1P7H - chains A and M of the 4 polymer chains in the assembly; structure by X-ray diffraction, 2.60 A resolution.

# Chain A
Molecule: 15-nt DNA strand
Sequence (15 nucleotides; each row starts with the number of its first residue):
     1 AATGGGGACT TTCCA

# Chain M
Name: Nuclear factor of activated T-cells, cytoplasmic 2
Organism: Homo sapiens
Notes: fragment: nfat1
UniProtKB: Q13469 (NFAC2_HUMAN); numbering as in UniProt (aligned over 393-678)
Amino-acid sequence (286 residues; numbered 393 to 678; the number before each row is that of its first residue):
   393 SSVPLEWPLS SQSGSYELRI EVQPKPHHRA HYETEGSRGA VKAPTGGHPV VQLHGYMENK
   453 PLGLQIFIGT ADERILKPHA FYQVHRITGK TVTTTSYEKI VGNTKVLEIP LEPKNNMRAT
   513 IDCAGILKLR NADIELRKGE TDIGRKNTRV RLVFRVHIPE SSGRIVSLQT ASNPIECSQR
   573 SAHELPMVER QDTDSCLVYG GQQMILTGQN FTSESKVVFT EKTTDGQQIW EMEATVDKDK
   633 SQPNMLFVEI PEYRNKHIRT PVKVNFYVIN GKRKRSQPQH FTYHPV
Differences from the reference sequence: conflict Ser394 (Leu in Q13469), Val395 (Pro in Q13469)
Curated features (UniProtKB/Swiss-Prot):
  - DNA-binding region: Arg421 to Gly428
  - motif: Lys664 to Lys666 (Nuclear localization signal)

# Chain A / chain M interface
Pairs across the interface (11; chain A residue first):
  DT3(A) - Ser429(M)  phosphate contact
  DG4(A) - Arg430(M)  base contact
  DG5(A) - Arg421(M)  hydrogen bond to the base
  DG5(A) - Arg430(M)  hydrogen bond to the base
  DG6(A) - Arg421(M)  hydrogen bond to the base
  DG6(A) - Arg430(M)  hydrogen bond to the base
  DG6(A) - Gln571(M)  base contact
  DG6(A) - Ala574(M)  phosphate contact
  DG7(A) - Arg421(M)  hydrogen bond to the base
  DG7(A) - Gln571(M)  hydrogen bond to the base
  DC13(A) - Arg537(M)  sugar contact
Other interface residues (no listed pair), chain A (7 interface residues in all): DT12
Other interface residues (no listed pair), chain M (9 interface residues in all): Glu427, Lys434, Arg665

# Overview
7 residues of chain A face 9 of chain M across their interface; the contacts include 6 hydrogen bonds. Among
the polar pairs are DG5(A)-Arg421(M), DG5(A)-Arg430(M) and DG6(A)-Arg421(M). UniProt lists a DNA-binding
region on chain M.
Here chain A is a 15-nt DNA strand and chain M is Nuclear factor of activated T-cells, cytoplasmic 2 (Homo
sapiens). Entry 1P7H (Structure of NFAT1 bound as a dimer to the HIV-1 LTR kB element) was determined by X-ray
diffraction.
